Entry 2O3C (X-ray diffraction, 2.30 A resolution); this record covers chains A and C of the 3 polymer chains in the assembly.

[Chain A (and C)]
Protein: APEX nuclease 1
Organism: Danio rerio
Notes: chain C of this document is another copy of the same molecule, construct and numbering; everything in this record applies to it too
UniProtKB: Q7SXL6 (Q7SXL6_BRARE); residues 33-310 here correspond to UniProt positions 32-309 (UniProt number = residue number - 1)
Sequence (282 residues; numbered 29 to 310; the number before each row is that of its first residue):
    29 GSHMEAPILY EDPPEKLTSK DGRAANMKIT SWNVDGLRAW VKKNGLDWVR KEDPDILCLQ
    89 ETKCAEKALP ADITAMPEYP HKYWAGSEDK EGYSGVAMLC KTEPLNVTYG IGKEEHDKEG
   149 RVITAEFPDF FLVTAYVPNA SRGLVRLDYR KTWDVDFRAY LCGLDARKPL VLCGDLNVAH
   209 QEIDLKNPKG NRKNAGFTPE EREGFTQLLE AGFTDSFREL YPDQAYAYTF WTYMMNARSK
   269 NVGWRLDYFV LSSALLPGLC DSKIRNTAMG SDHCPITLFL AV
Not modelled in the structure: 29-34
Differences from the reference sequence: expression tag (29-32)
Ligand contacts: lead (ii) ion (PB): V62, D63, G64, A67, K71, Y261

[Chain A / chain C interface]
Contacting residue pairs (15):
  K48(A) - M262(C)
  K48(A) - M263(C)
  D49(A) - N222(C)
  D49(A) - M262(C)
  R51(A) - N222(C)
  D157(A) - R220(C)  salt bridge
  D157(A) - K221(C)
  D193(A) - K217(C)  salt bridge
  A194(A) - K217(C)
  P197(A) - K217(C)
  A282(A) - N215(C)  hydrogen bond (backbone-side chain)
  A282(A) - K217(C)
  A282(A) - G218(C)
  P285(A) - N215(C)
  V310(A) - K221(C)
Other interface residues (no listed pair), chain A (11 interface residues in all): G50

[Overview]
11 residues of chain A and 8 residues of chain C are in contact, with 1 hydrogen bond and 2 salt bridges.
Among the polar pairs are D157(A)-R220(C), D193(A)-K217(C) and A282(A)-N215(C). Ligands of chain A: lead (ii)
ion.
Both chains are APEX nuclease 1 (Danio rerio). Entry 2O3C (Crystal structure of zebrafish Ape) was determined
by X-ray diffraction, deposited together with 2O3H.
